PDB entry 1FG9 | X-ray diffraction, 2.90 A resolution | chains C and E of the 5 polymer chains in the assembly

Chain C (and E):
Molecule: Interferon-gamma receptor alpha chain
From: Homo sapiens
Notes: fragment: extracellular domain; chain E of this document is another copy of the same molecule, construct and numbering; everything in this record applies to it too
Reference sequence: P15260 (INGR1_HUMAN); residues 1-245 here correspond to UniProt positions 18-262 (UniProt number = residue number + 17)
Amino-acid sequence (245 residues; numbered 1 to 245; the number before each row is that of its first residue):
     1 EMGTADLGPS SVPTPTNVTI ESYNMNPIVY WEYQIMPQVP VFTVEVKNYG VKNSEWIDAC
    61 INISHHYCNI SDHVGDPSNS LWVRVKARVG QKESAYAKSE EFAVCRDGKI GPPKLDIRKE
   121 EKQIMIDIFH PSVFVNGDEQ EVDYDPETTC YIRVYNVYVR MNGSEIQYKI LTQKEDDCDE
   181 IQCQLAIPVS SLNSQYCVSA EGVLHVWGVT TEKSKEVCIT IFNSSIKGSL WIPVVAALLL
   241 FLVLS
Unresolved in the structure: 1-11, 142-144, 225-245 (chain E: 1-12, 96-98, 133-145, 222-245)
Cystine bridges: C60-C68, C105-C150, C178-C183, C197-C218
UniProt features mapped onto this chain:
  - glycosylation (N-linked (GlcNAc...) asparagine): N17, N62, N69, N162, N223

How chain C and chain E interact:
Contacting residue pairs (14; chain C residue first):
  E165(C) - K215(E)
  E165(C) - E216(E)
  I166(C) - E216(E)
  Q167(C) - E216(E)  hydrogen bond (backbone-backbone)
  Q167(C) - C218(E)  hydrogen bond (backbone-backbone)
  Y168(C) - Q195(E)  hydrogen bond
  Y168(C) - C218(E)
  K169(C) - D116(E)  salt bridge
  K169(C) - I117(E)
  K169(C) - V217(E)
  K169(C) - C218(E)  hydrogen bond (backbone-backbone)
  K174(C) - K119(E)  hydrogen bond (side chain-backbone)
  A186(C) - Q195(E)  hydrogen bond (backbone-side chain)
  P188(C) - Q195(E)
Interface residues without a listed pair, chain C (12 interface residues in all): S164, E175, D177, I187
Interface residues without a listed pair, chain E (10 interface residues in all): L115, T220

Summary:
12 residues of chain C face 10 of chain E across their interface, with 6 hydrogen bonds and 1 salt bridge.
Polar pairs include K169(C)-D116(E), Y168(C)-Q195(E) and K174(C)-K119(E).
Chain C and chain E are both Interferon-gamma receptor alpha chain (Homo sapiens); the structure, 3:1 complex
of interferon-gamma receptor with interferon-gamma dimer, was determined by X-ray diffraction.
